4CXG - chains 1 and X of the 9 polymer chains in the assembly; structure by electron microscopy, 8.70 A resolution (very low resolution: no residue pairs are listed; an interface is given only as per-side residue counts).

[Chain 1]
Molecule: 18S RRNA - H44
Organism: Oryctolagus cuniculus
Sequence (135 nucleotides; each row starts with the number of its first residue):
  1701 CGCCCGUCGC UACUACCGAU UGGAUGGUUU AGUGAGGCCC UCGGAUCGGC CCCGCCGGGG
  1761 UCGGCCCACG GCCCUGGCGG AGCGCUGAGA AGACGGUCGA ACUUGACUAU CUAGAGGAAG
  1821 UAAAAGUCGU AACAA
What the authors report for this chain:
  - conformationally variable residues (order/disorder transition): A1824, A1825

[Chain X]
Protein: 40S ribosomal protein US12
Organism: Oryctolagus cuniculus
Sequence (143 residues; row label = number of the first residue in the row):
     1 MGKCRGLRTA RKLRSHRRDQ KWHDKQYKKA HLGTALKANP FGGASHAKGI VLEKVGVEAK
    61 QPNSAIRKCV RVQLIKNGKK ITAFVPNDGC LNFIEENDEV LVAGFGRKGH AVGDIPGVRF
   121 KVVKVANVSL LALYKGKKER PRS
Disordered / not traced: 1-6, 141-143

[Interface between chain 1 and chain X]
At this resolution (9 A) residue pairs are not listed: 6 residues of chain 1 and 4 of chain X lie at the interface.

[In short]
6 residues of chain 1 and 4 residues of chain X are in contact. The paper reports conformational variability
at A1824(1) and A1825(1).
Here chain 1 is 18S RRNA - H44 and chain X is 40S ribosomal protein US12, both from Oryctolagus cuniculus.
Entry 4CXG (Regulation of the mammalian elongation cycle by 40S subunit rolling: a eukaryotic-specific
ribosome rearrangement) was determined by electron microscopy (same publication as 4CXH).
